Entry 6P1Y (X-ray diffraction, 2.33 A resolution); this record covers chains A and B.

[Chain A]
Name: Aspartate 1-decarboxylase beta chain
From: Mycobacterium tuberculosis (strain ATCC 25618 / H37Rv)
Notes: EC 4.1.1.11
Reference sequence: P9WIL3 (PAND_MYCTU); residues 1-24 here = UniProt positions 1-24
Sequence (24 residues; each row starts with the number of its first residue):
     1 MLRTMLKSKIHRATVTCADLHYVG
Swiss-Prot annotation at these positions:
  - mutagenesis: His21 (H21R: In S11; may confer PZA resistance; when associated with V-49)
What the authors report for this chain:
  - mutagenesis - H21R (0.184 (0.003) s-1): decreased catalytic activity

[Chain B]
Name: Aspartate 1-decarboxylase alpha chain
From: Mycobacterium tuberculosis (strain ATCC 25618 / H37Rv)
Notes: EC 4.1.1.11
Reference sequence: P9WIL3 (PAND_MYCTU); numbering as in UniProt (aligned over 25-139)
Sequence (123 residues; each row starts with the number of its first residue):
    25 XVTIDADLMDAADLLEGEQVTIVDIDNGARLVTYAITGERGSGVIGINGA
    75 AAHLVHPGDLVILIAYATMDDARARTYQPRIVFVDAYNKPIDIGHDPAFV
   125 PENAGELLDPRLGVGLEHHHHHH
Unresolved in the structure: 127-147
Differences from the reference sequence: modified residue (25); engineered mutation Ile117 (Met in P9WIL3); expression tag (140-147)
Modified residues: PYR (pyruvic acid) at position 25
Swiss-Prot annotation at these positions:
  - active site: Tyr58 (Proton donor)
  - binding site (substrate): Thr57, Gly73 to Ala75
  - mutagenesis: Ile49 (I49V: In S11; may confer PZA resistance; when associated with R-21), Ala128 (A128S: In S6; may confer PZA resistance), Glu130 (E130G: In S13; may confer PZA resistance), Val138 (V138A: In S9, S10; may confer PZA resistance)
What the authors report for this chain:
  - mutagenesis - M117I (0.90 (0.09) mM): decreased binding to POA
  - mutagenesis - R54A: abolished catalytic activity

[Interface between chain A and chain B]
Residue-residue contacts - 103 pairs, chain A then chain B:
  Met1(A) with Met93(B); Asp94(B); Asp95(B), hydrogen bond (backbone-backbone)
  Leu2(A) with Thr92(B); Met93(B); Asp94(B)
  Arg3(A) with Ala91(B); Thr92(B); Met93(B), hydrogen bond (backbone-backbone); Asp95(B), salt bridge; Arg99(B)
  Thr4(A) with Tyr90(B); Ala91(B)
  Met5(A) with Tyr90(B); Ala91(B), hydrogen bond (backbone-backbone); Met93(B), hydrophobic; Ala98(B)
  Leu6(A) with Ile88(B), hydrophobic; Ala89(B); Tyr90(B); Tyr101(B); Pro103(B); Ile105(B), hydrophobic
  Lys7(A) with Asp37(B), hydrogen bond (side chain-backbone); Glu42(B), salt bridge; Ala89(B), hydrogen bond (backbone-backbone); Tyr90(B); Ala91(B); Tyr101(B); Pro103(B); Arg104(B), hydrogen bond (backbone-backbone)
  Ser8(A) with Ala36(B), hydrogen bond (side chain-backbone); Asp37(B); Leu38(B); Leu87(B); Ile88(B); Ala89(B), hydrogen bond (backbone-backbone); Arg104(B)
  Lys9(A) with Ile86(B); Leu87(B); Ile88(B); Arg104(B), hydrogen bond (backbone-backbone); Ile105(B); Val106(B), hydrogen bond (backbone-backbone); Pro121(B), hydrogen bond (side chain-backbone)
  Ile10(A) with Leu32(B); Ala36(B), hydrophobic; Ile86(B); Leu87(B), hydrogen bond (backbone-backbone); Val106(B); Val108(B), hydrophobic
  His11(A) with Ile86(B); Ile105(B); Val106(B), hydrogen bond (backbone-backbone); Phe107(B); Val108(B); Pro121(B); Phe123(B)
  Arg12(A) with Ile49(B); Leu84(B); Val85(B), hydrogen bond (backbone-backbone); Ile86(B); Val108(B)
  Ala13(A) with Asp83(B); Leu84(B); Val85(B), hydrogen bond (backbone-backbone); Val108(B), hydrophobic; Asn112(B)
  Thr14(A) with Ile69(B); Asp83(B); Leu84(B); Asn112(B), hydrogen bond (backbone-side chain)
  Val15(A) with Ile69(B); Ile71(B), hydrophobic; Val79(B), hydrophobic; His80(B); Pro81(B); Gly82(B), hydrogen bond (backbone-backbone); Asp83(B), hydrogen bond (backbone-backbone); Val85(B), hydrophobic
  Thr16(A) with Gly67(B); Val68(B); Ile69(B), hydrogen bond (backbone-backbone); Asn112(B)
  Cys17(A) with Ile69(B); Gly70(B); Ile71(B), hydrogen bond (backbone-backbone)
  Ala18(A) with Ile71(B); Ala76(B); Val79(B); Pro81(B)
  Asp19(A) with Ile71(B), hydrogen bond (backbone-backbone); Gly73(B); Ala76(B)
  Leu20(A) with Gly73(B); Ala76(B); His77(B)
  Tyr22(A) with Asn72(B); Gly73(B), hydrogen bond (backbone-backbone)
  Val23(A) with Asn72(B)
  Gly24(A) with Thr27(B), hydrogen bond (backbone-side chain); Ile60(B); Asn72(B)
Also at the interface, not in a pair above, chain B (49 interface residues in all): Ile28, Ala74, Ala110

[Overview]
23 residues of chain A face 49 of chain B across their interface, with 23 hydrogen bonds and 2 salt bridges.
Polar pairs include Arg3(A)-Asp95(B), Lys7(A)-Glu42(B) and Lys7(A)-Asp37(B). From the paper: H21R of chain A
reduces catalytic activity; M117I of chain B reduces binding to POA.
Chain A is Aspartate 1-decarboxylase beta chain and chain B is Aspartate 1-decarboxylase alpha chain, both
from Mycobacterium tuberculosis (strain ATCC 25618 / H37Rv); the structure, Crystal structure of Mtb aspartate
decarboxylase mutant M117I, was determined by X-ray diffraction together with 6OYY, 6OZ8 and 6P02 from the
same study.
